PDB entry 8QMN | X-ray diffraction, 1.48 A resolution | chain A

# Chain A
Protein: [FeFe] hydrogenase maturase subunit HydE
Source organism: Thermotoga maritima MSB8
Notes: EC 1.8.-.-
UniProtKB: Q9X0Z6 (HYDE_THEMA); numbering as in UniProt (aligned over 2-348)
Sequence (358 residues; numbered -9 to 348; the number before each row is that of its first residue; numbers below 1 keep their minus sign (Met-9 is residue -9)):
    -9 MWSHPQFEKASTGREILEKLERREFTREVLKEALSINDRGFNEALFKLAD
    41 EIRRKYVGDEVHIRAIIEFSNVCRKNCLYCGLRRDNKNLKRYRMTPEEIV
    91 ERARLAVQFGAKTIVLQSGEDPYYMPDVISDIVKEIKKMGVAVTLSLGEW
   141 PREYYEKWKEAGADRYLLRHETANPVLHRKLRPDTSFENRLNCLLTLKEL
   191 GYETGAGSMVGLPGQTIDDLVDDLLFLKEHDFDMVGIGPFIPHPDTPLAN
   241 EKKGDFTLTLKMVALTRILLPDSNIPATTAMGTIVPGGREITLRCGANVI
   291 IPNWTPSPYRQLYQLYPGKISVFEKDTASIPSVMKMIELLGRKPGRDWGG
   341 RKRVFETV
Not modelled in the structure: 347-348
Sequence notes: initiating methionine (-9); expression tag (-8 to 1); engineered mutation Ile291 (Met in Q9X0Z6), Ser311 (Cys in Q9X0Z6), Ser319 (Cys in Q9X0Z6), Ser322 (Cys in Q9X0Z6)
Metal / ion sites: 4Fe-4S cluster Fe: Cys63, Cys67, Cys70 (together with S-adenosylhomocysteine)
Small-molecule neighbours:
  - CPS (3-[(3-cholamidopropyl)dimethylammonio]-1-propanesulfonate): Glu33, Lys37, Ile281, Arg284, Cys285
  - S-adenosylhomocysteine (SAH): Tyr69, Cys70, Gln107, Ser108, Gly109, Glu110, Ser136, Leu137, Gly138, Leu158, Arg159, Glu161, Arg180, Met199, Pro229, Phe230, Ile231, Tyr303, Leu305, Tyr306
  - 4Fe-4S cluster (SF4): Cys63, Lys65, Asn66, Cys67, Tyr69, Cys70, Leu72, Arg73, Gly109, Glu110, Arg172
UniProt features mapped onto this chain:
  - binding site ([4Fe-4S] cluster): Cys63, Cys67, Cys70
  - mutagenesis: Cys63 (C63A: Eliminates binding of one iron-sulfur cluster; when associated with A-67 and A-70), Cys67 (C67A: Eliminates binding of one iron-sulfur cluster; when associated with A-63 and A-70), Cys70 (C70A: Eliminates binding of one iron-sulfur cluster; when associated with A-63 and A-67)

# In short
Bound to chain A: compound CPS, S-adenosylhomocysteine and 4Fe-4S cluster. The 4Fe-4S cluster Fe site is built
by Cys63, Cys67 and Cys70. UniProt lists 3 [4Fe-4S] cluster-binding residues and 3 mutagenesis sites.
Chain A is [FeFe] hydrogenase maturase subunit HydE (Thermotoga maritima MSB8); the structure,
[FeFe]-hydrogenase maturase HydE from T. maritima - dialysis experiment - empty structure, was determined by
X-ray diffraction (same publication as 8QMK, 8QML and 8QMM).
